3V15 - chains A and B of the 4 polymer chains in the assembly; structure by X-ray diffraction, 2.60 A resolution.

Chain A (and B):
Molecule: Alpha-ketoglutarate-dependent taurine dioxygenase
Source organism: Pseudomonas putida
Notes: EC 1.14.11.17; chain B of this document is another copy of the same molecule, construct and numbering; everything in this record applies to it too
Reference sequence: Q88RA3 (Q88RA3_PSEPK); residues 1-277 here = UniProt positions 1-277
Chain sequence (277 residues; each row starts with the number of its first residue):
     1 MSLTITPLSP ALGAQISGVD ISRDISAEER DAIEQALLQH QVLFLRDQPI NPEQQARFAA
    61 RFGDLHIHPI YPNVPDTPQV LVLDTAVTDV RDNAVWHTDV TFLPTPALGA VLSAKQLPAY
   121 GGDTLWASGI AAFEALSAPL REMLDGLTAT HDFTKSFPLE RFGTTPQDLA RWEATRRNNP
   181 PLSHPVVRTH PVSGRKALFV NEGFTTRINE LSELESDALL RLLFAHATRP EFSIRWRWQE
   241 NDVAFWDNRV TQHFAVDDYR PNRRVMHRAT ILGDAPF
Unresolved in the structure: 1-2

Interface between chain A and chain B:
Residue-residue contacts - 27 pairs, chain A then chain B:
  Pro7(A) - Tyr120(B)  hydrophobic
  Leu8(A) - Tyr120(B)
  Leu8(A) - Arg237(B)
  Ser9(A) - Tyr120(B)
  Ser9(A) - Asp123(B)
  Ser9(A) - Arg235(B)
  Pro10(A) - Tyr120(B)
  Pro10(A) - Gly121(B)
  Pro10(A) - Asp258(B)
  Tyr120(A) - Pro7(B)  hydrophobic
  Tyr120(A) - Ser9(B)
  Tyr120(A) - Pro10(B)
  Gly121(A) - Pro10(B)
  Arg229(A) - Phe254(B)
  Pro230(A) - Arg235(B)  hydrogen bond (backbone-side chain)
  Pro230(A) - Phe254(B)  hydrophobic
  Pro230(A) - Val256(B)  hydrophobic
  Glu231(A) - Phe254(B)
  Ser233(A) - Arg235(B)  hydrogen bond (backbone-side chain)
  Arg235(A) - Pro230(B)  hydrogen bond (side chain-backbone)
  Arg235(A) - Ser233(B)  hydrogen bond (side chain-backbone)
  Arg235(A) - Arg237(B)
  Arg237(A) - Leu8(B)  hydrogen bond (side chain-backbone)
  Phe254(A) - Pro230(B)  hydrophobic
  Phe254(A) - Glu231(B)
  Val256(A) - Pro230(B)  hydrophobic
  Asp258(A) - Pro10(B)
Other interface residues (no listed pair), chain A (18 interface residues in all): Leu125, Ile234, Asp257
Other interface residues (no listed pair), chain B (18 interface residues in all): Ala94, Leu125, Ile234

Summary:
The chain A/chain B interface involves 18 residues from each chain, with 5 hydrogen bonds. Among the polar
pairs are Pro230(A)-Arg235(B), Ser233(A)-Arg235(B) and Arg237(A)-Leu8(B).
Chain A and chain B are both Alpha-ketoglutarate-dependent taurine dioxygenase (Pseudomonas putida); the
structure, Crystal structure of the Fe(II)/alpha-ketoglutarate dependent taurine dioxygenase from Pseudomonas
putida KT2440, was determined by X-ray diffraction (same publication as 3V17).
